Entry 4FA3 (X-ray diffraction, 2.20 A resolution); this record covers chain A.

# Chain A
Protein: Aldo-keto reductase family 1 member C3
From: Homo sapiens
Notes: EC 1.-.-.-, 1.1.1.213, 1.1.1.112, 1.1.1.188, 1.1.1.63, 1.1.1.64, 1.3.1.20
UniProtKB: P42330 (AK1C3_HUMAN); numbering as in UniProt (aligned over 1-323)
Amino-acid sequence (331 residues; each row starts with the number of its first residue):
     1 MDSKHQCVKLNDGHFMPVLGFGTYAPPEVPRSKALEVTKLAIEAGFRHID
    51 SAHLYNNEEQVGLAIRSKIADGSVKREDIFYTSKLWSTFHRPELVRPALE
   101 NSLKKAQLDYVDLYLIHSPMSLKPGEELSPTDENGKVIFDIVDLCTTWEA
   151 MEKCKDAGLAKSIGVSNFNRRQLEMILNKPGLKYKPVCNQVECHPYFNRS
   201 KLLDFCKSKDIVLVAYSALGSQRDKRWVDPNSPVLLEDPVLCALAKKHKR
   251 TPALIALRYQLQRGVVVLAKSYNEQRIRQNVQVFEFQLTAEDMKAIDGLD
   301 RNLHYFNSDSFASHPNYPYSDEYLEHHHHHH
Unresolved in the structure: 1-5, 126-137, 323-331
Sequence notes: expression tag (324-331)
Ligand contacts:
  - 0SL ((3R)-1-(naphthalen-2-ylsulfonyl)piperidine-3-carboxylic acid): Y24, L54, Y55, W86, H117, M120, N167, Y216, W227, F306, F311, Y317, Y319
  - NADP (NAP; NADP nicotinamide-adenine-dinucleotide phosphate): G22, T23, Y24, D50, Y55, K84, H117, S166, N167, Q190, Y216, S217, A218, L219, G220, S221, Q222, L236, A253, L268, A269, K270, S271, Y272, N273, R276, Q279, N280, F306
Curated features (UniProtKB/Swiss-Prot):
  - active site: Y55 (Proton donor)
  - binding site (NADP(+)): T23, Y24, D50, S166, N167, Q190, Y216 to Q222, K270 to Y272, R276 to N280
  - binding site (substrate): H117
  - site: L54 (Important for substrate specificity), K84 (Lowers pKa of active site Tyr), W227 (Involved in ligand recognition and product release), F306 (Involved in ligand recognition and product release)
  - natural variant: M175 (M175I: No effect on 17beta-HSD activity)
  - mutagenesis: K75 (K75E: No effect on 17beta-HSD activity), R226 (R226P: Decreases in the retinaldehyde reductase activity. 3-fold decrease in the kcat value, whereas the KM value does not vary; R226Q: Decrease in the retinaldehyde reductase activity ...)

# In short
Bound to chain A: NADP and compound 0SL. From UniProt: active-site residue Y55, 21 NADP+-binding residues,
substrate-binding residue H117 and 2 mutagenesis sites.
Chain A is Aldo-keto reductase family 1 member C3 (Homo sapiens); the structure, Crystal structure of human
17beta-hydroxysteroid dehydrogenase type 5 in complex with
(R)-1-(naphthalen-2-ylsulfonyl)piperidine-3-carboxylic acid (86), was determined by X-ray diffraction,
deposited together with 4FAL and 4FAM.
